PDB entry 8OLR | X-ray diffraction, 2.80 A resolution | chains B and C of the 28 polymer chains in the assembly

Chain B:
Name: Proteasome subunit alpha type-3
Source organism: Saccharomyces cerevisiae
Reference sequence: P23638 (PSA3_YEAST); residues 0-257 here correspond to UniProt positions 1-258 (UniProt number = residue number + 1)
Sequence (258 residues; each row starts with the number of its first residue; numbering starts at 0):
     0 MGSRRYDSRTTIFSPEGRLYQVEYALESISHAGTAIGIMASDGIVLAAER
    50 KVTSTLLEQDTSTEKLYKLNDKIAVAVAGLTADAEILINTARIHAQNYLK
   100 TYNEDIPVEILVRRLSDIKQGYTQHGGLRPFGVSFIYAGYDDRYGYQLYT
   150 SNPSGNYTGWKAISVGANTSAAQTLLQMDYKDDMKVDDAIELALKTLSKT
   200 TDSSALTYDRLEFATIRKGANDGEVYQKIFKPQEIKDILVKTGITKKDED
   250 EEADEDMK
Unresolved in the structure: 0, 245-257
UniProt features mapped onto this chain:
  - cross-link (Glycyl lysine isopeptide (Lys-Gly)): Lys99 (interchain with G-Cter in ubiquitin), Lys198 (interchain with G-Cter in ubiquitin), Lys230 (interchain with G-Cter in ubiquitin)

Chain C:
Name: Proteasome subunit alpha type-4
Source organism: Saccharomyces cerevisiae
Reference sequence: P40303 (PSA4_YEAST); residues -1 to 252 here correspond to UniProt positions 1-254 (UniProt number = residue number + 2)
Sequence (254 residues; each row starts with the number of its first residue; numbers below 1 keep their minus sign (Met-1 is residue -1)):
    -1 MSGYDRALSIFSPDGHIFQVEYALEAVKRGTCAVGVKGKNCVVLGCERRS
    49 TLKLQDTRITPSKVSKIDSHVVLSFSGLNADSRILIEKARVEAQSHRLTL
    99 EDPVTVEYLTRYVAGVQQRYTQSGGVRPFGVSTLIAGFDPRDDEPKLYQT
   149 EPSGIYSSWSAQTIGRNSKTVREFLEKNYDRKEPPATVEECVKLTVRSLL
   199 EVVQTGAKNIEITVVKPDSDIVALSSEEINQYVTQIEQEKQEQQEQDKKK
   249 KSNH
Unresolved in the structure: -1 to 0, 241-252
UniProt features mapped onto this chain:
  - modified residue: Thr58 (Phosphothreonine)

How chain B and chain C interact:
Contacting residue pairs (74; chain B residue first):
  Arg3(B) with Arg4(C), hydrogen bond (backbone-side chain)
  Asp6(B) with Tyr2(C), hydrogen bond; Arg4(C), salt bridge
  Arg8(B) with Arg4(C)
  Thr10(B) with Leu6(C); Arg125(C)
  Ile11(B) with Gln17(C)
  Phe12(B) with Gln17(C), hydrogen bond (backbone-side chain); Tyr20(C), hydrophobic; Ala21(C), hydrophobic; Ala24(C), hydrophobic; Leu76(C), hydrophobic; Arg125(C); Pro126(C); Gly128(C)
  Ser13(B) with Tyr20(C)
  Pro14(B) with Tyr20(C), hydrophobic; Glu23(C)
  Glu15(B) with Glu23(C); Arg27(C), hydrogen bond (backbone-side chain)
  Gly16(B) with Tyr20(C); Glu23(C); Ala24(C); Arg27(C)
  Arg17(B) with Arg27(C)
  Leu18(B) with Leu76(C), hydrophobic; Arg125(C)
  Met38(B) with Asp54(C); Arg56(C)
  Arg112(B) with Arg81(C)
  Ser115(B) with Arg81(C), hydrogen bond (backbone-side chain)
  Asp116(B) with Arg81(C), salt bridge; Ile82(C)
  Gln119(B) with Ala78(C); Asp79(C); Ile82(C)
  Thr122(B) with Arg125(C), hydrogen bond (backbone-side chain)
  Gln123(B) with Tyr118(C); Val124(C); Arg125(C), hydrogen bond (backbone-backbone); Pro126(C); Phe127(C)
  His124(B) with Gly123(C); Val124(C)
  Gly125(B) with Tyr2(C); Gly123(C)
  Gly126(B) with Tyr2(C)
  Tyr143(B) with Arg56(C), hydrogen bond (backbone-side chain); Ile57(C), hydrophobic
  Tyr145(B) with Arg56(C), hydrogen bond (backbone-side chain)
  Gln146(B) with Ile57(C)
  Leu147(B) with Ile57(C)
  Tyr148(B) with Ile57(C)
  Ser153(B) with Ala78(C)
  Gly154(B) with Ala78(C); Arg81(C), hydrogen bond (backbone-side chain)
  Asn155(B) with Asn77(C); Ala78(C)
  Tyr156(B) with Pro59(C), hydrophobic; Arg81(C)
  Gly158(B) with Gln53(C); Asp54(C), hydrogen bond (backbone-backbone); Thr58(C), hydrogen bond (backbone-side chain)
  Trp159(B) with Leu50(C), hydrophobic; Leu52(C); Gln53(C); Asp54(C)
  Lys160(B) with Leu52(C), hydrogen bond (backbone-backbone); Gln53(C); Asp54(C)
  Ala161(B) with Leu52(C)
  Gln172(B) with Leu52(C)
  Leu175(B) with Leu52(C)
  Gln176(B) with Leu52(C)
Other interface residues (no listed pair), chain B (41 interface residues in all): Glu108, Thr157, Tyr179
Other interface residues (no listed pair), chain C (31 interface residues in all): Lys51

Summary:
The interface between chain B and chain C involves 41 residues on one side and 31 on the other; the contacts
include 13 hydrogen bonds and 2 salt bridges. Polar pairs include Asp6(B)-Arg4(C), Asp116(B)-Arg81(C) and
Arg3(B)-Arg4(C).
Chain B is Proteasome subunit alpha type-3 and chain C is Proteasome subunit alpha type-4, both from
Saccharomyces cerevisiae; the structure, Structure of yeast 20S proteasome in complex with the natural product
beta-lactone inhibitor Cystargolide A, was determined by X-ray diffraction, deposited together with 8R03,
8R04, 8R05 and 8OLL.
